PDB entry 6S0H | X-ray diffraction, 2.85 A resolution | chain A

[Chain A]
Name: Beta-lactamase
Organism: Pseudomonas aeruginosa
Notes: EC 3.5.2.6
Reference sequence: Q7WYA8 (Q7WYA8_PSEAI); residues 3-228 here correspond to UniProt positions 21-246 (UniProt number = residue number + 18)
Sequence (227 residues; numbered 2 to 228; the number before each row is that of its first residue):
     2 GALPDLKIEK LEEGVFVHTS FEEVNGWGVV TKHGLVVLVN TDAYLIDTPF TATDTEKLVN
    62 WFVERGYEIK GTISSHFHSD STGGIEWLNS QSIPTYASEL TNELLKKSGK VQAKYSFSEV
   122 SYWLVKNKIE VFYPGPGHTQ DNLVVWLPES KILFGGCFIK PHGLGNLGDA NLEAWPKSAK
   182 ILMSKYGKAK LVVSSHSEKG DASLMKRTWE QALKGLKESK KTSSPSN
Disordered / not traced: 2-3, 220-228
Sequence notes: expression tag (2)
Metal / ion sites: Zn2+ site 1: His-77, His-79, His-139 (together with KQ8); Zn2+ site 2: Asp-81, Cys-158, His-197 (together with KQ8)
Residues lining bound ligands: KQ8 ((2R,3R)-2-[(2S,3R)-1,3-bis(oxidanyl)-1-oxidanylidene-butan-2-yl]-3-methyl-4-[(3S,5S)-5-[(sulfamoylamino)methyl]pyrrolidin-3-yl]sulfanyl-2,3-dihydro-1H-pyrrole-5-carboxylic acid): Val-25, Trp-28, Val-30, Val-31, Thr-32, Phe-51, His-77, His-79, Ser-80, Asp-81, His-139, Cys-158, Lys-161, Leu-165, Gly-166, Asn-167, His-197
UniProt features mapped onto this chain:
  - binding site (Zn(2+)): His-77, His-79, Asp-81, His-139, Cys-158, His-197
  - binding site (a beta-lactam): Asp-81, Lys-161, Asn-167
What the authors report for this chain:
  - binding site for KQ8: Val-25, Trp-28, Val-30, Val-31, Thr-32, Asp-81, Lys-161, Asn-167, His-197

[Overview]
Chain A binds compound KQ8. His-77, His-79 and His-139 coordinate Zn2+ site 1. Asp-81, Cys-158 and His-197
form the Zn2+ site 2. UniProt lists 6 Zn2+-binding residues and 3 beta-lactam-binding residues. From the
paper: a binding site for KQ8 at Val-25, Trp-28 and Val-30 among others.
Chain A is Beta-lactamase (Pseudomonas aeruginosa); the structure, Structure of IMP-13 metallo-beta-lactamase
complexed with hydrolysed doripenem, was determined by X-ray diffraction, deposited together with 6R78, 6R79,
6RZR, 6RZS and 6R73.
